1XNS - chains A and B of the 4 polymer chains in the assembly; structure by X-ray diffraction, 2.80 A resolution.

== Chain A (and B) ==
Molecule: Recombinase CRE
From: Enterobacteria phage P1
Notes: chain B of this document is another copy of the same molecule, construct and numbering; everything in this record applies to it too
UniProtKB: P06956 (RECR_BPP1); numbering as in UniProt (aligned over 20-343)
Chain sequence (324 residues; each row starts with the number of its first residue):
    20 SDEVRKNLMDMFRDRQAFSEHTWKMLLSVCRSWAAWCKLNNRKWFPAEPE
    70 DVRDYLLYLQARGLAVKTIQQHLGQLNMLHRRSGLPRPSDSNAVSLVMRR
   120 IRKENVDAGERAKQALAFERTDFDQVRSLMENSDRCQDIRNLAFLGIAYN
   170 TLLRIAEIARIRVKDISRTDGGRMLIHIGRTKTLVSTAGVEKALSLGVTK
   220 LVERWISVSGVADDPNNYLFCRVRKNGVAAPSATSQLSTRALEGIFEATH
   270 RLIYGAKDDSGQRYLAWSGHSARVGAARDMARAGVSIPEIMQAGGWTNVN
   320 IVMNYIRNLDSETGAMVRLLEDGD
Unresolved in the structure: 342-343
UniProt features mapped onto this chain:
  - active site: Arg173, His289, Arg292, Trp315, Tyr324 (O-(3'-phospho-DNA)-tyrosine intermediate)

== Interface between chain A and chain B ==
Residue-residue contacts (77; chain A residue first):
  Lys25(A) - Glu69(B)  salt bridge
  Asn26(A) - Asn111(B)
  Asp29(A) - Glu69(B)
  Asp29(A) - Asn111(B)
  Asp29(A) - Ala112(B)
  Asp29(A) - Leu115(B)
  Met30(A) - Leu115(B)  hydrophobic
  Arg32(A) - Glu69(B)  salt bridge
  Arg32(A) - Arg72(B)
  Arg32(A) - Ala112(B)
  Arg32(A) - Arg119(B)
  Asp33(A) - Arg72(B)  salt bridge
  Asp33(A) - Ala112(B)
  Asp33(A) - Leu115(B)
  Asp33(A) - Val116(B)
  Asp33(A) - Arg119(B)  salt bridge
  Gln35(A) - Arg119(B)  hydrogen bond
  Gln35(A) - Lys122(B)  hydrogen bond (backbone-side chain)
  Gln35(A) - Glu123(B)  hydrogen bond
  Ala36(A) - Leu115(B)
  Ala36(A) - Arg118(B)
  Ala36(A) - Arg119(B)
  Ala36(A) - Lys122(B)  hydrogen bond (backbone-side chain)
  Phe37(A) - Leu115(B)  hydrophobic
  Phe37(A) - Arg118(B)
  Phe37(A) - Lys122(B)  hydrogen bond (backbone-side chain)
  Ser38(A) - Lys122(B)
  Arg101(A) - Asn111(B)
  Arg101(A) - Ser114(B)
  Arg101(A) - Leu115(B)
  Arg139(A) - Leu338(B)
  Arg139(A) - Leu339(B)
  Arg139(A) - Asp341(B)  hydrogen bond (side chain-backbone)
  Tyr168(A) - Met335(B)  hydrophobic
  Tyr168(A) - Leu339(B)  hydrophobic
  Asn169(A) - Met335(B)
  Asn169(A) - Leu339(B)
  Leu171(A) - Met335(B)  hydrophobic
  Arg192(A) - Val336(B)
  Arg192(A) - Glu340(B)  salt bridge
  Arg199(A) - Asp329(B)  salt bridge
  Thr200(A) - Arg130(B)  hydrogen bond
  Lys201(A) - Val125(B)
  Lys201(A) - Arg130(B)
  Thr202(A) - Val125(B)
  Thr202(A) - Arg130(B)  hydrogen bond (backbone-side chain)
  Leu203(A) - Val85(B)  hydrophobic
  Leu203(A) - Lys86(B)
  Leu203(A) - Val125(B)  hydrophobic
  Leu203(A) - Glu129(B)
  Leu203(A) - Arg130(B)
  Leu203(A) - Ala131(B)
  Val204(A) - Lys86(B)
  Val204(A) - Asn323(B)
  Val204(A) - Arg326(B)
  Ser205(A) - Arg130(B)
  Ser205(A) - Arg326(B)
  Thr206(A) - Arg130(B)
  Thr206(A) - Arg326(B)
  Ala207(A) - Arg130(B)
  Ala207(A) - Asn327(B)  hydrogen bond (backbone-side chain)
  Val209(A) - Asp329(B)
  Glu210(A) - Ser330(B)
  Glu210(A) - Glu331(B)
  Ala212(A) - Glu331(B)  hydrogen bond (backbone-side chain)
  Ala212(A) - Val336(B)
  Ser214(A) - Val336(B)
  Ser214(A) - Leu339(B)
  Leu215(A) - Glu340(B)
  Ala295(A) - Met335(B)  hydrophobic
  Met299(A) - Ala334(B)  hydrophobic
  Met299(A) - Met335(B)  hydrophobic
  Ala302(A) - Leu338(B)  hydrophobic
  Glu308(A) - Ala334(B)
  Glu308(A) - Arg337(B)  salt bridge
  Gln311(A) - Asp329(B)
  Gln311(A) - Thr332(B)  hydrogen bond
Other interface residues (no listed pair), chain A (41 interface residues in all): Gly208, Lys211, Leu213, Val217, Asp298, Thr316
Other interface residues (no listed pair), chain B (33 interface residues in all): Met322

== Summary ==
41 residues of chain A face 33 of chain B across their interface; the contacts include 11 hydrogen bonds and 7
salt bridges. Polar pairs include Lys25(A)-Glu69(B), Arg32(A)-Glu69(B) and Asp33(A)-Arg72(B). From UniProt: 5
active-site residues on chain A.
Chain A and chain B are both Recombinase CRE (Enterobacteria phage P1); the structure, Peptide trapped
Holliday junction intermediate in Cre-loxP recombination, was determined by X-ray diffraction, deposited
together with 1XO0.
